4OSL - chains A and I of the 3 polymer chains in the assembly; structure by X-ray diffraction, 2.45 A resolution.

[Chain A]
Molecule: Hax3
From: Xanthomonas campestris pv. armoraciae
UniProt: Q3ZD72 (Q3ZD72_XANCA); numbering as in UniProt (aligned over 231-720)
Chain sequence (499 residues; row label = number of the first residue in the row):
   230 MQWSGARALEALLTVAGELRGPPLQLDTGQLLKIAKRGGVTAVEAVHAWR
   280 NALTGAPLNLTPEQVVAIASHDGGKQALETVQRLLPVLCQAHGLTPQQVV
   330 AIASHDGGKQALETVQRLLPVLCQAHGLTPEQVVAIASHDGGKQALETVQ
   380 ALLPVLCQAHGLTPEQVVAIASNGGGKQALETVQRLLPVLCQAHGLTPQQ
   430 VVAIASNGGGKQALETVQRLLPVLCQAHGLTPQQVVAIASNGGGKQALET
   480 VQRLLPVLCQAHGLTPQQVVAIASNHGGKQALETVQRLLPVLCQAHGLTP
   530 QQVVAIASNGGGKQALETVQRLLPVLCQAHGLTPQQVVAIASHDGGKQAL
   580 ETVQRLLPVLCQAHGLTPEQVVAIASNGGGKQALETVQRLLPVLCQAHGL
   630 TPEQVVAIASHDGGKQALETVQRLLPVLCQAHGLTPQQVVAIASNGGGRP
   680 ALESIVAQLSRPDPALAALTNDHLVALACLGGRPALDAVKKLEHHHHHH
Disordered / not traced: 230, 723-728
Sequence notes: expression tag (230, 721-728); engineered mutation His300 (Asn in Q3ZD72), Asp301 (Ile in Q3ZD72), His368 (Asn in Q3ZD72), Asp369 (Ile in Q3ZD72), Asn402 (His in Q3ZD72), Gly403 (Asp in Q3ZD72), Asn436 (His in Q3ZD72), Gly437 (Asp in Q3ZD72), Asn470 (His in Q3ZD72), Gly471 (Asp in Q3ZD72), His505 (Ser in Q3ZD72), Gly539 (Ser in Q3ZD72), His572 (Asn in Q3ZD72), Asp573 (Ser in Q3ZD72), Asn606 (His in Q3ZD72), Gly607 (Asp in Q3ZD72), His640 (Asn in Q3ZD72), Asp641 (Ile in Q3ZD72)

[Chain I]
Molecule: 17-nt DNA strand
Sequence (17 nucleotides; numbered -2 to 14; the number before each row is that of its first residue; numbers below 1 keep their minus sign (DT-2 is residue -2)):
    -2 TGTCCCTTTGTCTCTCT

[How chain A and chain I interact]
Contacting residue pairs (78; chain A residue first):
  Arg266(A) with DC2(I), base contact
  Thr270(A) with DG-1(I), phosphate contact; DT0(I), hydrogen bond to the phosphate
  Asp301(A) with DT0(I), base contact; DC1(I), hydrogen bond to the base
  Gly302(A) with DT0(I), phosphate contact; DC1(I), phosphate contact
  Lys304(A) with DT0(I), phosphate contact
  Gln305(A) with DT0(I), hydrogen bond to the phosphate; DC1(I), phosphate contact
  Asp335(A) with DC2(I), hydrogen bond to the base; DC3(I), base contact
  Gly336(A) with DC1(I), phosphate contact; DC2(I), phosphate contact
  Lys338(A) with DC1(I), phosphate contact
  Gln339(A) with DC1(I), hydrogen bond to the phosphate; DC2(I), phosphate contact
  Asp369(A) with DC3(I), hydrogen bond to the base
  Gly370(A) with DC2(I), phosphate contact; DC3(I), phosphate contact
  Lys372(A) with DC2(I), phosphate contact
  Gln373(A) with DC2(I), hydrogen bond to the phosphate; DC3(I), phosphate contact
  Gly403(A) with DT4(I), base contact
  Gly404(A) with DC3(I), phosphate contact; DT4(I), phosphate contact
  Lys406(A) with DC3(I), phosphate contact
  Gln407(A) with DC3(I), hydrogen bond to the phosphate; DT4(I), phosphate contact
  Gly437(A) with DT5(I), base contact
  Gly438(A) with DT4(I), sugar contact; DT5(I), phosphate contact
  Lys440(A) with DT4(I), phosphate contact
  Gln441(A) with DT4(I), hydrogen bond to the phosphate; DT5(I), phosphate contact
  Lys474(A) with DT5(I), phosphate contact
  Gln475(A) with DT5(I), hydrogen bond to the phosphate; DT6(I), phosphate contact
  His505(A) with DT6(I), base contact; DG7(I), hydrogen bond to the base; DT8(I), base contact
  Gly506(A) with DT6(I), phosphate contact; DG7(I), phosphate contact
  Lys508(A) with DT6(I), phosphate contact
  Gln509(A) with DT6(I), hydrogen bond to the phosphate; DG7(I), phosphate contact
  Gly539(A) with DT8(I), base contact
  Gly540(A) with DT8(I), phosphate contact
  Lys542(A) with DG7(I), phosphate contact
  Gln543(A) with DG7(I), hydrogen bond to the phosphate; DT8(I), phosphate contact
  Asp573(A) with DC9(I), hydrogen bond to the base
  Gly574(A) with DT8(I), phosphate contact; DC9(I), phosphate contact
  Gln577(A) with DT8(I), hydrogen bond to the phosphate; DC9(I), phosphate contact
  Gly607(A) with DT10(I), base contact
  Gly608(A) with DC9(I), phosphate contact; DT10(I), phosphate contact
  Lys610(A) with DC9(I), phosphate contact
  Gln611(A) with DC9(I), hydrogen bond to the phosphate; DT10(I), phosphate contact
  Asp641(A) with DC11(I), hydrogen bond to the base
  Gly642(A) with DT10(I), phosphate contact; DC11(I), phosphate contact
  Lys644(A) with DT10(I), phosphate contact
  Gln645(A) with DT10(I), hydrogen bond to the phosphate; DC11(I), phosphate contact
  Gly675(A) with DT12(I), base contact
  Gly676(A) with DC11(I), sugar contact; DT12(I), phosphate contact
  Arg678(A) with DC11(I), salt bridge to the phosphate
  Pro679(A) with DC11(I), phosphate contact; DT12(I), phosphate contact
  Arg712(A) with DC11(I), hydrogen bond to the phosphate; DT12(I), salt bridge to the phosphate
  Pro713(A) with DT12(I), phosphate contact; DC13(I), phosphate contact
Also at the interface, not in a pair above, chain A (53 interface residues in all): Gly471, Gly472, Lys576, Leu709
Also at the interface, not in a pair above, chain I (16 interface residues in all): DT14

[Summary]
Chain A and chain I form an interface of 53 and 16 residues respectively, with 19 hydrogen bonds and 2 salt
bridges. Among the polar pairs are Asp301(A)-DC1(I), Asp335(A)-DC2(I) and Asp369(A)-DC3(I).
Here chain A is Hax3 (Xanthomonas campestris pv. armoraciae) and chain I is a 17-nt DNA strand. Entry 4OSL
(Crystal structure of TAL effector reveals the recognition between histidine and guanine) was determined by
X-ray diffraction together with 4OSH, 4OSI, 4OSJ, 4OSK, 4OSM, 4OSQ and 9 further entries from the same study.
